PDB entry 6JO8 | X-ray diffraction, 3.50 A resolution | chains B and O of the 3 polymer chains in the assembly

Chain B:
Protein: Chikv E1
Organism: Chikungunya virus
Reference sequence: A4L787 (A4L787_CHIKV); residues 1-412 here correspond to UniProt positions 101-512 (UniProt number = residue number + 100)
Amino-acid sequence (432 residues; each row starts with the number of its first residue; numbers below 1 keep their minus sign (Gly-19 is residue -19)):
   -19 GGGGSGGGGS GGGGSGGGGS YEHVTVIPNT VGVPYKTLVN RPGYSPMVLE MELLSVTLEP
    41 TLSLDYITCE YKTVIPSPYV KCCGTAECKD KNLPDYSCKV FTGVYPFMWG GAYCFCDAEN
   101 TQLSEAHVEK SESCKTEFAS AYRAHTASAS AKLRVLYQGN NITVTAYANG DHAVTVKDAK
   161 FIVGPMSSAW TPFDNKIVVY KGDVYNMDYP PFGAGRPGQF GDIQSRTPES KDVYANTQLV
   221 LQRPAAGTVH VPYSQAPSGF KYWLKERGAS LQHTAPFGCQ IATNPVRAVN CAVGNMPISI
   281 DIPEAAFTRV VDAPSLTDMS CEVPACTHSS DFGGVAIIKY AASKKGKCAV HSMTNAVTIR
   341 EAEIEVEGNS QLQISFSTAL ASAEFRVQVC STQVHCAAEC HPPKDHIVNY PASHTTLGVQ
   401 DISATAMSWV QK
Unresolved in the structure: -19 to -2, 392-412
Sequence notes: expression tag (-19 to 0)
Disulfides: Cys49-Cys114, Cys62-Cys94, Cys63-Cys96, Cys68-Cys78, Cys259-Cys271, Cys301-Cys376, Cys306-Cys380, Cys328-Cys370
Glycans and other covalent adducts: glycan linked to Asn141
Small-molecule neighbours: N-acetylglucosamine (NAG; 2-acetamido-2-deoxy-beta-D-glucopyranose): Lys115, Thr116, Lys181
From the paper describing this entry:
  - conformationally variable residues (side-chain flip): Trp89

Chain O:
Protein: Matrix remodeling-associated protein 8
Organism: Homo sapiens
Reference sequence: Q9BRK3 (MXRA8_HUMAN); residues 25-292 here = UniProt positions 25-292
Amino-acid sequence (269 residues; each row starts with the number of its first residue):
    24 MGSSVPAAAG SSVVSESAVS WEAGARAVLR CQSPRMVWTQ DRLHDRQRVL HWDLRGPGGG
    84 PARRLLDLYS AGEQRVYEAR DRGRLELSAS AFDDGNFSLL IRAVEETDAG LYTCNLHHHY
   144 CHLYESLAVR LEVTDGPPAT PAYWDGEKEV LAVARGAPAL LTCVNRGHVW TDRHVEEAQQ
   204 VVHWDRQPPG VPHDRADRLL DLYASGERRA YGPLFLRDRV AVGADAFERG DFSLRIEPLE
   264 VADEGTYSCH LHHHYCGLHE RRVFHLTVA
Unresolved in the structure: 24-32, 81-82
Sequence notes: expression tag (24)
Disulfides: Cys54-Cys272, Cys137-Cys186, Cys144-Cys279
From the paper describing this entry:
  - binding site for N-acetylglucosamine: Glu230
  - mutagenesis - C144A/C279A, C144S/C279S: abolished binding to CHIKV E

How chain B and chain O interact:
Contacting residue pairs (8; chain B residue first):
  Gly83(B) - Arg252(O)
  Val84(B) - Arg252(O)
  Phe87(B) - Thr62(O)
  Trp89(B) - Arg65(O)  hydrogen bond (backbone-side chain)
  Asp97(B) - Arg252(O)  hydrogen bond (backbone-side chain)
  Ala226(B) - Asp248(O)
  Ala226(B) - Glu251(O)
  Gly227(B) - Gln63(O)
Interface residues without a listed pair, chain B (8 interface residues in all): Tyr85
Interface residues without a listed pair, chain O (8 interface residues in all): Gln55, Val60
The authors on this interface:
  - specific contacts: Trp89(B)-Arg65(O) (hydrogen bond), Gln63(O)-Gly227(B), Asp248(O)-Ala226(B), Arg252(O)-Asp97(B)
  - interface residues, chain B: Phe87(B), Asp97(B)

In short:
The chain B/chain O interface involves 8 residues from each chain; the contacts include 2 hydrogen bonds.
Polar contacts include Trp89(B)-Arg65(O) and Asp97(B)-Arg252(O). The authors report a hydrogen bond between
Trp89(B) and Arg65(O); contacts between Gln63(O) and Gly227(B), Asp248(O) and Ala226(B) and Arg252(O) and
Asp97(B). The paper reports a binding site for N-acetylglucosamine at Glu230(O); C144A/C279A and C144S/C279S
of chain O abolish binding to CHIKV E.
Chain B is Chikv E1 (Chikungunya virus) and chain O is Matrix remodeling-associated protein 8 (Homo sapiens);
the structure, The complex structure of CHIKV envelope glycoprotein bound to human MXRA8, was determined by
X-ray diffraction (same publication as 6JO7).
